3AN2 - chains B and J of the 10 polymer chains in the assembly; structure by X-ray diffraction, 3.60 A resolution.

Chain B:
Name: Histone H4
Organism: Homo sapiens
UniProt: B2R4R0 (B2R4R0_HUMAN); residues 0-102 here correspond to UniProt positions 1-103 (UniProt number = residue number + 1)
Sequence (106 residues; each row starts with the number of its first residue; numbers below 1 keep their minus sign (Gly-3 is residue -3)):
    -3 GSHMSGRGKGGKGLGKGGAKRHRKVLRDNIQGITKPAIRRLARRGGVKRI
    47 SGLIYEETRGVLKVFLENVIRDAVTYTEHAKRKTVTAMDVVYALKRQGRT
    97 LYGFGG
Not modelled in the structure: -3 to 24
Sequence notes: expression tag (-3 to -1)

Chain J:
Molecule: 147 mer DNA
Sequence (147 nucleotides; each row starts with the number of its first residue; numbers below 1 keep their minus sign (DA-73 is residue -73)):
   -73 ATCCTTCGTTGGAAACGGGATTTCTTCATTTCATGCTAGACAGAAGAATT
   -23 CTCAGTAACTTCTTTGTGCTGGTAACCAGCACAAAGAAGTTACTGAGAAT
    27 TCTTCTGTCTAGCATGAAATGAAGAAATCCCGTTTCCAACGAAGGAT
Not modelled in the structure: -73 to -61, 61-73

How chain B and chain J interact:
Pairs across the interface (15):
  Arg35(B) - DC8(J)  phosphate contact
  Lys44(B) - DC8(J)  phosphate contact
  Arg45(B) - DC6(J)  sugar contact
  Arg45(B) - DA7(J)  sugar contact
  Arg45(B) - DC8(J)  phosphate contact
  Ile46(B) - DA7(J)  sugar contact
  Ile46(B) - DC8(J)  hydrogen bond to the phosphate
  Ser47(B) - DA7(J)  phosphate contact
  Gly48(B) - DA7(J)  hydrogen bond to the phosphate
  Tyr51(B) - DC8(J)  phosphate contact
  Arg78(B) - DC28(J)  phosphate contact
  Lys79(B) - DT27(J)  phosphate contact
  Lys79(B) - DC28(J)  hydrogen bond to the phosphate
  Thr80(B) - DT27(J)  phosphate contact
  Thr80(B) - DC28(J)  hydrogen bond to the phosphate
Also at the interface, not in a pair above, chain B (12 interface residues in all): Arg39, Lys77
Also at the interface, not in a pair above, chain J (7 interface residues in all): DG5, DT29

In short:
12 residues of chain B face 7 of chain J across their interface, with 4 hydrogen bonds. Polar contacts include
Ile46(B)-DC8(J), Gly48(B)-DA7(J) and Lys79(B)-DC28(J).
Chain B is Histone H4 (Homo sapiens) and chain J is 147 mer DNA; the structure, The structure of the
centromeric nucleosome containing CENP-A, was determined by X-ray diffraction.
